6R37 - chain A; structure by X-ray diffraction, 2.10 A resolution.

Chain A:
Protein: Farnesyl pyrophosphate synthase
Source organism: Trypanosoma brucei
Reference sequence: Q86C09 (Q86C09_9TRYP); numbering as in UniProt (aligned over 1-367)
Chain sequence (369 residues; each row starts with the number of its first residue; numbers below 1 keep their minus sign (Gly-1 is residue -1)):
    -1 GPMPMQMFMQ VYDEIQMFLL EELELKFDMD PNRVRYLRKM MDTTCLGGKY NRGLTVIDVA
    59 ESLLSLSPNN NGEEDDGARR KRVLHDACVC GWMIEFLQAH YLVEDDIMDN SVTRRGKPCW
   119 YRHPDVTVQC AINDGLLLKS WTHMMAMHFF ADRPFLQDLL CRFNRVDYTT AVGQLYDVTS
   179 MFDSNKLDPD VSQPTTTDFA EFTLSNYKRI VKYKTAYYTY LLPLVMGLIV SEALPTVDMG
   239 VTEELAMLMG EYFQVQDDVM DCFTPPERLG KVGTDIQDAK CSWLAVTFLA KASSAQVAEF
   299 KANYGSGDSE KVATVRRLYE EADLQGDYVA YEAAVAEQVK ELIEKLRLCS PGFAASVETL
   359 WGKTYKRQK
Not modelled in the structure: -1 to 0, 64-73, 109-121, 184-195, 365-367
Sequence notes: expression tag (-1 to 0)
Residues lining bound ligands: (5-chloro-1-benzothiophen-3-yl)acetic acid (3N2): Asn49, Arg50, Gln96, Thr217, Tyr218, Phe251, Leu358, Lys361, Thr362

In short:
Ligands of chain A: (5-chloro-1-benzothiophen-3-yl)acetic acid.
Chain A is Farnesyl pyrophosphate synthase (Trypanosoma brucei); the structure, T. brucei FPPS in complex with
2-(5-chlorobenzo[b]thiophen-3-yl)acetic acid, was determined by X-ray diffraction together with 6R38 from the
same study.
